PDB entry 6PY8 | X-ray diffraction, 3.75 A resolution | chains D and E of the 5 polymer chains in the assembly

# Chain D
Molecule: 16-nt DNA strand
Sequence (16 nucleotides; numbered 101 to 116; the number before each row is that of its first residue):
   101 AATCTTTCCC ACAGTC

# Chain E
Name: Recombining binding protein suppressor of hairless
From: Homo sapiens
Reference sequence: Q06330 (SUH_HUMAN); residues 9-452 here correspond to UniProt positions 23-466 (UniProt number = residue number + 14)
Sequence (444 residues; row label = number of the first residue in the row):
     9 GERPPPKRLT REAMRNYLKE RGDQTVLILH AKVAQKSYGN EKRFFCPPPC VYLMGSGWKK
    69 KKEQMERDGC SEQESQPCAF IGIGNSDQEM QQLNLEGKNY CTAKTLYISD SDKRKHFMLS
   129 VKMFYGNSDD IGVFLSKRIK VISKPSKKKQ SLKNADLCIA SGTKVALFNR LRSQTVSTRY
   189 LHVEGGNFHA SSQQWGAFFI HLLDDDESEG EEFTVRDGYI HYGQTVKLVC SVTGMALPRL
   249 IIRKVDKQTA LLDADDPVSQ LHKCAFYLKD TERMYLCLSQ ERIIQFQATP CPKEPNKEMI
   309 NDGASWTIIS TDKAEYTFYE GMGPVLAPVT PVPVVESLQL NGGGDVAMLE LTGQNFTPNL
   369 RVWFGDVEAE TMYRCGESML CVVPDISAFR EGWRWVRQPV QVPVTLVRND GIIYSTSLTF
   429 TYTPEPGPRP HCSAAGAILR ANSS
Not modelled in the structure: 9-10, 442-452
UniProt features mapped onto this chain:
  - region (DNA-binding): Gln43 to Phe53, Ser151 to Lys156, Arg178 to Thr183
  - modified residue: Lys161 (N6-acetyllysine)

# Interface between chain D and chain E
Contacting residue pairs (18; chain D residue first):
  DC104(D) with Lys156(E), phosphate contact; Lys157(E), hydrogen bond to the phosphate; Gln158(E), sugar contact
  DT105(D) with Ser151(E), sugar contact; Ser154(E), hydrogen bond to the phosphate; Gln158(E), phosphate contact
  DT106(D) with Tyr46(E), sugar contact; Ser151(E), hydrogen bond to the phosphate; Lys152(E), base contact
  DT107(D) with Lys44(E), salt bridge to the phosphate; Tyr46(E), hydrogen bond to the phosphate
  DC108(D) with Asp118(E), phosphate contact
  DC109(D) with Arg51(E), base contact
  DC112(D) with Ser181(E), base contact
  DA113(D) with Arg180(E), sugar contact; Gln182(E), phosphate contact
  DG114(D) with Arg180(E), salt bridge to the phosphate; Gln182(E), sugar contact
Other interface residues (no listed pair), chain D (10 interface residues in all): DT103
Other interface residues (no listed pair), chain E (16 interface residues in all): Glu49, Lys121, Lys123

# Summary
10 residues of chain D and 16 residues of chain E are in contact, with 4 hydrogen bonds and 2 salt bridges.
Polar contacts include DC104(D)-Lys157(E), DT105(D)-Ser154(E) and DT106(D)-Ser151(E).
Here chain D is a 16-nt DNA strand and chain E is Recombining binding protein suppressor of hairless (Homo
sapiens). Entry 6PY8 (Crystal structure of the RBPJ-NOTCH1-NRARP ternary complex bound to DNA) was determined
by X-ray diffraction.
